PDB entry 2HHX | X-ray diffraction, 2.26 A resolution | chains B and A of the 3 polymer chains in the assembly

== Chain B ==
Molecule: 9-nt DNA strand
Sequence (9 nucleotides; each row starts with the number of its first residue):
    21 CCTGACTCG

== Chain A ==
Name: DNA Polymerase I
Organism: Geobacillus stearothermophilus
Notes: EC 2.7.7.7; fragment: residues 299-876 (Analogous to E Coli Klenow Fragment)
UniProtKB: Q04957 (DPO1_BACCA); aligned to UniProt positions 298-876 over residues 298-876 (the alignment contains insertions or deletions, so no single offset holds)
Sequence (580 residues; row label = number of the first residue in the row):
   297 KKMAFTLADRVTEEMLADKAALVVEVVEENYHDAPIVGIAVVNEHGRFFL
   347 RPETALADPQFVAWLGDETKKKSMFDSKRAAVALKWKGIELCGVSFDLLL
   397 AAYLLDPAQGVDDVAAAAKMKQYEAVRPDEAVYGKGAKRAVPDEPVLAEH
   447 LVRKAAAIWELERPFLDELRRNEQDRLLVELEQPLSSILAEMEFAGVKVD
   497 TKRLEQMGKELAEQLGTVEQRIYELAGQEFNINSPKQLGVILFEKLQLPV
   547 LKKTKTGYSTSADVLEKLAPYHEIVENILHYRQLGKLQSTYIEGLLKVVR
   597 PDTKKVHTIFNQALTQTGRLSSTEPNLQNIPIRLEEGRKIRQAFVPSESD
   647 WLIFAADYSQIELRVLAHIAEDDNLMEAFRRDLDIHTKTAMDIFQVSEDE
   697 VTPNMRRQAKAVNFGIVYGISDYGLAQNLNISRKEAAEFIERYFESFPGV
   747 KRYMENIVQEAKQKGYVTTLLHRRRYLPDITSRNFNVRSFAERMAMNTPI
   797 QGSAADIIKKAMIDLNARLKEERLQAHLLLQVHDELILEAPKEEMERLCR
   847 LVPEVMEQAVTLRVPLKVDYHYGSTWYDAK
Not modelled in the structure: 297, 548-552

== How chain B and chain A interact ==
Contacting residue pairs (25; chain B residue first):
  DG24(B) - Pro531(A)  phosphate contact
  DA25(B) - Thr556(A)  hydrogen bond to the phosphate
  DA25(B) - Ser557(A)  hydrogen bond to the phosphate
  DA25(B) - Arg578(A)  hydrogen bond to the phosphate
  DC26(B) - Ala558(A)  hydrogen bond to the phosphate
  DC26(B) - Leu575(A)  phosphate contact
  DC26(B) - Arg578(A)  salt bridge to the phosphate
  DC26(B) - Lys582(A)  sugar contact
  DT27(B) - Tyr587(A)  hydrogen bond to the sugar
  DT27(B) - Asn625(A)  hydrogen bond to the base
  DT27(B) - Pro627(A)  phosphate contact
  DC28(B) - Gln624(A)  sugar contact
  DC28(B) - Asn625(A)  sugar contact
  DC28(B) - Ile626(A)  sugar contact
  DC28(B) - Pro627(A)  phosphate contact
  DC28(B) - Ile628(A)  hydrogen bond to the phosphate
  DC28(B) - Arg629(A)  salt bridge to the phosphate
  DG29(B) - Arg615(A)  hydrogen bond to the base
  DG29(B) - Ile628(A)  phosphate contact
  DG29(B) - Arg629(A)  salt bridge to the phosphate
  DG29(B) - Tyr714(A)  base contact
  DG29(B) - Gln797(A)  base contact
  DG29(B) - Val828(A)  phosphate contact
  DG29(B) - His829(A)  sugar contact
  DG29(B) - Asp830(A)  hydrogen bond to the phosphate
Also at the interface, not in a pair above, chain A (25 interface residues in all): Ser555, Gln579, Leu630, Arg637, Glu831

== In short ==
6 residues of chain B face 25 of chain A across their interface, with 9 hydrogen bonds and 3 salt bridges.
Among the polar pairs are DT27(B)-Asn625(A), DG29(B)-Arg615(A) and DT27(B)-Tyr587(A).
Here chain B is a 9-nt DNA strand and chain A is DNA Polymerase I (Geobacillus stearothermophilus). Entry 2HHX
(O6-methyl-guanine in the polymerase template preinsertion site) was determined by X-ray diffraction,
deposited together with 2HHQ, 2HHS, 2HHT, 2HHU, 2HHV, 2HHW and 3 further entries.
